Entry 6BUT (solution NMR); this record covers chains A and B.

# Chain A
Molecule: Calmodulin-1
Organism: Homo sapiens
UniProt: P0DP23 (CALM1_HUMAN); residues 1-148 here correspond to UniProt positions 2-149 (UniProt number = residue number + 1)
Sequence (148 residues; each row starts with the number of its first residue):
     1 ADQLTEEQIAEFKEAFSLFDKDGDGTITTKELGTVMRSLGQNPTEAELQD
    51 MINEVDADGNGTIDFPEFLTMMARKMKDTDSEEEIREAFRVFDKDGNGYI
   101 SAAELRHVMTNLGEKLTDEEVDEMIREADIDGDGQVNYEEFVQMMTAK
UniProt features mapped onto this chain:
  - binding site (Ca(2+)): Asp20, Asp22, Asp24, Thr26, Glu31, Asp56, Asp58, Asn60, Thr62, Glu67, Asp93, Asp95, Asn97, Tyr99, Glu104, Asp129, Asp131, Asp133, Gln135, Glu140
  - modified residue: Ala1 (N-acetylalanine), Lys21 (N6-acetyllysine), Thr44 (Phosphothreonine), Ser81 (Phosphoserine), Lys94 (N6-acetyllysine), Tyr99 (Phosphotyrosine), Ser101 (Phosphoserine), Thr110 (Phosphothreonine), Lys115 (N6,N6,N6-trimethyllysine), Tyr138 (Phosphotyrosine)
  - cross-link: Lys21 (Glycyl lysine isopeptide (Lys-Gly) (interchain with G-Cter in SUMO2))

# Chain B
Molecule: Sodium channel protein type 2 subunit alpha
Organism: Homo sapiens
UniProt: Q99250 (SCN2A_HUMAN); residues 1901-1927 here = UniProt positions 1901-1927
Sequence (31 residues; each row starts with the number of its first residue; note: 1901 numbers in that range are skipped by the numbering (no residue carries them; nothing is unmodelled there); numbers below 1 keep their minus sign (Gly-4 is residue -4)):
    -4 GPGS
  1901 KRKQEEVSAIIIQRAYRRYLLKQKVKK
Construct notes: expression tag (-4 to -1)
UniProt features mapped onto this chain:
  - natural variant: Arg1902 (R1902T: Found in autism; uncertain significance)

# Interface between chain A and chain B
Pairs across the interface (51; chain A residue first):
  Thr79(A) with Ile1911(B); Arg1914(B)
  Glu84(A) with Ile1911(B)
  Ile85(A) with Ile1911(B); Ala1915(B)
  Ala88(A) with Ser1908(B); Ile1912(B)
  Phe89(A) with Ile1912(B)
  Val91(A) with Lys1901(B); Gln1904(B); Glu1905(B); Ser1908(B)
  Phe92(A) with Glu1905(B); Ser1908(B); Ala1909(B); Ile1912(B)
  Val108(A) with Ala1909(B)
  Met109(A) with Ala1909(B); Ile1912(B); Gln1913(B)
  Leu112(A) with Arg1902(B); Glu1905(B); Glu1906(B); Ala1909(B); Gln1913(B)
  Gly113(A) with Glu1906(B); Ile1910(B); Gln1913(B)
  Glu114(A) with Gln1913(B); Arg1914(B); Arg1917(B)
  Lys115(A) with Gln1913(B); Arg1917(B)
  Leu116(A) with Gln1913(B); Tyr1916(B); Arg1917(B)
  Glu120(A) with Tyr1916(B); Arg1917(B); Leu1920(B)
  Glu123(A) with Tyr1916(B)
  Met124(A) with Tyr1916(B)
  Glu127(A) with Tyr1916(B); Tyr1919(B); Gln1923(B)
  Phe141(A) with Tyr1916(B)
  Met144(A) with Tyr1919(B)
  Met145(A) with Ala1915(B); Tyr1916(B); Tyr1919(B)
  Ala147(A) with Lys1922(B)
  Lys148(A) with Lys1922(B)
Interface residues without a listed pair, chain A (25 interface residues in all): Thr5, Asp80
Interface residues without a listed pair, chain B (20 interface residues in all): Arg1918

# Overview
25 residues of chain A and 20 residues of chain B are in contact. Curated annotation (UniProt) lists 20
Ca2+-binding residues on chain A.
Chain A is Calmodulin-1 and chain B is Sodium channel protein type 2 subunit alpha, both from Homo sapiens;
the structure, Solution structure of full-length apo mammalian calmodulin bound to the IQ motif of the human
voltage-gated ..., was determined by solution NMR.
